PDB entry 8PXX | solution NMR | chains A and B

[Chain A]
Protein: Pre-mRNA-processing factor 40 homolog A
Organism: Homo sapiens
UniProtKB: O75400 (PR40A_HUMAN); residue numbers follow UniProt; this construct covers 141-236
Chain sequence (99 residues; row label = number of the first residue in the row):
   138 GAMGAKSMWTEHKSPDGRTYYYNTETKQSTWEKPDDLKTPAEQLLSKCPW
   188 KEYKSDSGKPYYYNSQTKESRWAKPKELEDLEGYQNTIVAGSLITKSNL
Sequence notes: expression tag (138-140)
From the paper describing this entry:
  - mutagenesis - E162C/C185S, C185S/S202C, C185S/S194C: unchanged binding to Splicing factor 1 (chain B)

[Chain B]
Protein: Splicing factor 1
Organism: Homo sapiens
UniProtKB: Q15637 (SF01_HUMAN); residue numbers follow UniProt; this construct covers 575-590
Chain sequence (27 residues; each row starts with the number of its first residue):
   569 GAMSGSPPLPPGAPPPPPPPPPSGSGN
Sequence notes: expression tag (569-574, 591-595)

[Chain A / chain B interface]
Pairs across the interface (22):
  His149(A) with Pro575(B)
  Tyr157(A) with Ser574(B); Pro575(B); Pro576(B); Leu577(B); Pro578(B)
  Ser166(A) with Pro576(B); Pro578(B)
  Thr167(A) with Pro578(B)
  Trp168(A) with Pro578(B); Pro579(B); Gly580(B); Ala581(B); Pro582(B)
  Tyr198(A) with Pro586(B); Pro587(B)
  Ser207(A) with Pro588(B); Pro589(B); Pro590(B)
  Trp209(A) with Pro589(B); Pro590(B); Asn595(B)
Interface residues without a listed pair, chain A (12 interface residues in all): Ser151, Tyr159, Tyr200, Arg208
Interface features reported in the paper:
  - pairs named by the authors: Tyr157(A)-Pro575(B) (hydrogen bond), Tyr198(A)-Pro587(B), Ser207(A)-Pro588(B), Pro578(B)-Trp168(A), Pro582(B)-Trp168(A)
  - interface residues, chain A: His149(A), Tyr157(A), Tyr159(A), Ser166(A), Trp168(A), Tyr198(A), Tyr200(A)
  - interface residues, chain B: Pro575(B), Leu577(B), Pro587(B), Pro590(B)

[Summary]
12 residues of chain A face 15 of chain B across their interface. The paper describes a hydrogen bond between
Tyr157(A) and Pro575(B); contacts between Tyr198(A) and Pro587(B), Ser207(A) and Pro588(B) and Pro578(B) and
Trp168(A) among others. The paper reports that E162C/C185S, C185S/S202C and C185S/S194C of chain A leave
binding to Splicing factor 1 (chain B) unchanged; interface residues His149(A), Tyr157(A) and Pro575(B) among
others.
Chain A is Pre-mRNA-processing factor 40 homolog A and chain B is Splicing factor 1, both from Homo sapiens;
the structure, Structure of the WW domain tandem of PRPF40A in complex with SF1, was determined by solution
NMR.
